PDB entry 7MH8 | X-ray diffraction, 2.75 A resolution | chains H and M of the 3 polymer chains in the assembly

Chain H:
Molecule: Reaction center protein H chain
Source organism: Rhodobacter sphaeroides
Reference sequence: P0C0Y7 (RCEH_RHOSH); residues 1-259 here = UniProt positions 1-259
Sequence (266 residues; row label = number of the first residue in the row):
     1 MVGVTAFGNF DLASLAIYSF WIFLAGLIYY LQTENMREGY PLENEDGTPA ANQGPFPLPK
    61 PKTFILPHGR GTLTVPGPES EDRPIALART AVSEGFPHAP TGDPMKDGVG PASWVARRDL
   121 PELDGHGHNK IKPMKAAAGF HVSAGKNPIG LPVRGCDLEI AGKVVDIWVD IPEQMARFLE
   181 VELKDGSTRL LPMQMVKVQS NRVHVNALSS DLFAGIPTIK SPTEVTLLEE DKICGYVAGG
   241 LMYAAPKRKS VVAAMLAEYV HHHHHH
Not modelled in the structure: 1-10, 250-266
Differences from the reference sequence: expression tag (260-266)

Chain M:
Molecule: Reaction center protein M chain
Source organism: Rhodobacter sphaeroides
Reference sequence: P0C0Y9 (RCEM_RHOSH); residues 0-307 here correspond to UniProt positions 1-308 (UniProt number = residue number + 1)
Sequence (308 residues; each row starts with the number of its first residue; numbering starts at 0):
     0 MAEYQNIFSQ VQVRGPADLG MTEDVNLANR SGVGPFSTLL GWFGNAQLGP IYLGSLGVLS
    60 LFSGLMWFFT IGIWFWYQAG WNPAVFLRDL FFFSLEPPAP EYGLSFAAPL KEGGLWLIAS
   120 FFMFVAVWSW WGRTYLRAQA LGMGKHTAWA FLSAIWLWMV LGFIRPILMG SWSEAVPYGI
   180 FSHLDWTNNF SLVHGNLFYN PFHGLSIAFL YGSALLFAMH GATILAVSRF GGERELEQIA
   240 DRGTAAERAA LFWRWTMGFN ATMEGIHRWA IWMAVLVTLT GGIGILLSGT VVDNWYVWGQ
   300 NHGMAPLN
Not modelled in the structure: 0-1, 303-307
Modified residues: Tyr-210 (3-methyl-L-tyrosine; ZDJ)
Ion coordination: Fe ion: His-219, Glu-234, His-266 (shared with 2 residues of chain L)
Ligand contacts:
  - bacteriochlorophyll a (BCL), molecule 1: Trp-66, Met-122, Val-126, Phe-150, Ala-153, Ile-154, Leu-156, Trp-157, Leu-160, Trp-185, Thr-186, Asn-187, Phe-189, Ser-190, Asn-195, Leu-196, Phe-197, His-202, Ser-205, Ile-206, Leu-209, Tyr-210, Val-276, Thr-277, Gly-280, Gly-281, Ile-284
  - bacteriochlorophyll a (BCL), molecule 2: Met-122, Trp-157, Leu-160, Val-175, Ile-179, His-182, Leu-183, Trp-185, Thr-186
  - bacteriochlorophyll a (BCL), molecule 3: Thr-186, Phe-197, Leu-209, Tyr-210
  - bacteriochlorophyll a (BCL), molecule 4: Phe-197, Gly-203, Ile-206, Ala-207, Tyr-210, Gly-211, Leu-214
  - bacteriopheophytin a (BPH), molecule 1: Ser-59, Leu-60, Gly-63, Leu-64, Phe-67, Ala-125, Val-126, Trp-129, Thr-133, Thr-146, Ala-149, Phe-150, Ala-153, Ala-273, Val-274, Thr-277
  - bacteriopheophytin a (BPH), molecule 2: Tyr-210, Ala-213, Leu-214, Ala-217, Met-218, Trp-252, Thr-255, Met-256
  - spheroidene (SPO): Trp-66, Phe-67, Phe-68, Ile-70, Gly-71, Phe-74, Trp-75, Phe-85, Leu-89, Phe-105, Trp-115, Leu-116, Ser-119, Phe-120, Met-122, Phe-123, Trp-157, Met-158, Leu-160, Gly-161, Phe-162, Trp-171, Val-175, Tyr-177, Gly-178, Ile-179, His-182
  - ubiquinone-10 (U10): Leu-214, Leu-215, Met-218, His-219, Thr-222, Ile-223, Ala-245, Ala-248, Ala-249, Trp-252, Met-256, Phe-258, Asn-259, Ala-260, Thr-261, Met-262, Ile-265, Trp-268, Met-272
Swiss-Prot annotation at these positions:
  - binding site ((7R,8Z)-bacteriochlorophyll b): His-182, His-202
  - binding site (Fe cation): His-219, Glu-234, His-266
  - binding site (a ubiquinone): Trp-252

Chain H / chain M interface:
Contacting residue pairs (115; chain H residue first):
  Asp-11(H) with Trp-297(M), hydrogen bond; Gly-302(M)
  Leu-12(H) with Leu-286(M), hydrophobic; Val-290(M), hydrophobic
  Ala-13(H) with Val-291(M), hydrophobic; Trp-297(M)
  Ser-14(H) with Trp-297(M); His-301(M), hydrogen bond (side chain-backbone); Gly-302(M)
  Ala-16(H) with Phe-201(M)
  Ile-17(H) with Pro-200(M), hydrophobic; Phe-201(M); Leu-204(M), hydrophobic
  Phe-20(H) with Leu-204(M), hydrophobic; Leu-275(M), hydrophobic; Thr-279(M)
  Trp-21(H) with Leu-204(M), hydrophobic
  Leu-27(H) with Trp-271(M), hydrophobic; Leu-275(M), hydrophobic
  Tyr-30(H) with Arg-267(M), hydrogen bond
  Leu-31(H) with Arg-267(M); Trp-268(M)
  Gln-32(H) with Phe-258(M); Trp-268(M)
  Glu-34(H) with Thr-261(M); Arg-267(M), salt bridge
  Asn-35(H) with Ala-260(M); Thr-261(M), hydrogen bond (side chain-backbone); Gly-264(M), hydrogen bond (side chain-backbone); Ile-265(M), hydrogen bond (side chain-backbone); Trp-268(M)
  Glu-38(H) with Ile-238(M); Arg-241(M), salt bridge; Thr-261(M)
  Tyr-40(H) with Arg-253(M), hydrogen bond
  Leu-42(H) with Arg-253(M)
  Lys-62(H) with Glu-263(M), salt bridge; Arg-267(M)
  Phe-64(H) with Ile-238(M), hydrophobic; Glu-263(M)
  Leu-66(H) with Ala-239(M), hydrophobic
  Leu-73(H) with Ile-238(M); Ala-239(M)
  Glu-79(H) with Arg-241(M), salt bridge
  Pro-111(H) with Arg-247(M), hydrogen bond (backbone-side chain)
  Ala-112(H) with Arg-247(M)
  Ser-113(H) with Thr-243(M), hydrogen bond (backbone-side chain); Arg-247(M), hydrogen bond (backbone-side chain)
  Val-115(H) with Arg-241(M); Gly-242(M); Thr-243(M); Glu-246(M)
  Arg-117(H) with Glu-236(M), hydrogen bond (side chain-backbone); Gln-237(M); Asp-240(M), hydrogen bond (side chain-backbone); Arg-241(M); Gly-242(M)
  Arg-118(H) with Glu-236(M), salt bridge; Asp-240(M), salt bridge
  Glu-122(H) with Arg-233(M), salt bridge; Glu-236(M)
  Gly-125(H) with Met-20(M)
  His-126(H) with Met-20(M)
  Ile-131(H) with Arg-233(M)
  Ala-138(H) with Pro-15(M)
  Gly-139(H) with Arg-13(M); Gly-14(M); Pro-15(M)
  Phe-140(H) with Arg-13(M); Gly-14(M)
  His-141(H) with Val-12(M); Arg-13(M), hydrogen bond (backbone-backbone)
  Val-142(H) with Val-10(M), hydrophobic; Gln-11(M)
  Ser-143(H) with Gln-11(M), hydrogen bond (backbone-backbone); Val-12(M); Arg-13(M)
  Ala-144(H) with Val-10(M); Gln-11(M), hydrogen bond (backbone-backbone); Thr-37(M); Trp-41(M), hydrophobic
  Gly-145(H) with Gln-9(M); Trp-41(M)
  Lys-146(H) with Val-10(M)
  Pro-172(H) with Asp-17(M)
  Glu-173(H) with Asn-44(M)
  Gln-174(H) with Val-12(M); Arg-13(M); Gly-14(M), hydrogen bond (side chain-backbone); Pro-15(M), hydrogen bond (side chain-backbone)
  Met-175(H) with Val-12(M); Glu-232(M)
  Arg-177(H) with Glu-232(M), salt bridge; Arg-233(M)
  Met-193(H) with Gln-9(M)
  Gln-194(H) with Tyr-3(M); Asn-5(M); Ser-227(M), hydrogen bond (side chain-backbone); Arg-228(M)
  Met-195(H) with Arg-228(M)
  Val-196(H) with Tyr-3(M); Gln-9(M), hydrogen bond (backbone-side chain)
  Lys-197(H) with Gln-9(M)
  Val-198(H) with Gln-9(M), hydrogen bond (backbone-side chain)
  Leu-227(H) with Arg-233(M); Glu-236(M); Asp-240(M)
  Glu-230(H) with Arg-233(M), salt bridge
  Asp-231(H) with Gly-242(M); Thr-243(M), hydrogen bond (side chain-backbone)
  Cys-234(H) with Arg-228(M), hydrogen bond (side chain-backbone); Phe-229(M)
  Gly-235(H) with Arg-247(M)
  Ala-238(H) with Phe-229(M), hydrophobic
  Leu-241(H) with Arg-228(M)
Other interface residues (no listed pair), chain H (71 interface residues in all): Phe-23, Leu-24, Arg-37, Gly-39, Gly-110, Trp-114, Lys-130, Pro-148, Val-169, Ala-176, Pro-192, Asn-206
Other interface residues (no listed pair), chain M (56 interface residues in all): Glu-2, Gly-19, Phe-35, Phe-208, Asn-259, Trp-294

Overview:
The interface between chain H and chain M involves 71 residues on one side and 56 on the other; the contacts
include 22 hydrogen bonds and 9 salt bridges. Polar pairs include Glu-34(H)/Arg-267(M), Glu-38(H)/Arg-241(M)
and Lys-62(H)/Glu-263(M).
Chain H is Reaction center protein H chain and chain M is Reaction center protein M chain, both from
Rhodobacter sphaeroides; the structure, Crystal structure of R. sphaeroides Photosynthetic Reaction Center
variant; Y(M210)3-methyltyrosine, was determined by X-ray diffraction together with 7MH3, 7MH4, 7MH5 and 7MH9
from the same study.
